Entry 6MIZ (electron microscopy, 6.10 A resolution (low resolution: residue-level contacts below are approximate; hydrogen-bond / salt-bridge calls are withheld)); this record covers chains A and B of the 4 polymer chains in the assembly.

# Chain A (and B)
Protein: Transient receptor potential cation channel subfamily M member 2
Organism: Homo sapiens
Notes: chain B of this document is another copy of the same molecule, construct and numbering; everything in this record applies to it too
UniProt: O94759 (TRPM2_HUMAN); residues 1-1503 here = UniProt positions 1-1503
Sequence (1503 residues; each row starts with the number of its first residue):
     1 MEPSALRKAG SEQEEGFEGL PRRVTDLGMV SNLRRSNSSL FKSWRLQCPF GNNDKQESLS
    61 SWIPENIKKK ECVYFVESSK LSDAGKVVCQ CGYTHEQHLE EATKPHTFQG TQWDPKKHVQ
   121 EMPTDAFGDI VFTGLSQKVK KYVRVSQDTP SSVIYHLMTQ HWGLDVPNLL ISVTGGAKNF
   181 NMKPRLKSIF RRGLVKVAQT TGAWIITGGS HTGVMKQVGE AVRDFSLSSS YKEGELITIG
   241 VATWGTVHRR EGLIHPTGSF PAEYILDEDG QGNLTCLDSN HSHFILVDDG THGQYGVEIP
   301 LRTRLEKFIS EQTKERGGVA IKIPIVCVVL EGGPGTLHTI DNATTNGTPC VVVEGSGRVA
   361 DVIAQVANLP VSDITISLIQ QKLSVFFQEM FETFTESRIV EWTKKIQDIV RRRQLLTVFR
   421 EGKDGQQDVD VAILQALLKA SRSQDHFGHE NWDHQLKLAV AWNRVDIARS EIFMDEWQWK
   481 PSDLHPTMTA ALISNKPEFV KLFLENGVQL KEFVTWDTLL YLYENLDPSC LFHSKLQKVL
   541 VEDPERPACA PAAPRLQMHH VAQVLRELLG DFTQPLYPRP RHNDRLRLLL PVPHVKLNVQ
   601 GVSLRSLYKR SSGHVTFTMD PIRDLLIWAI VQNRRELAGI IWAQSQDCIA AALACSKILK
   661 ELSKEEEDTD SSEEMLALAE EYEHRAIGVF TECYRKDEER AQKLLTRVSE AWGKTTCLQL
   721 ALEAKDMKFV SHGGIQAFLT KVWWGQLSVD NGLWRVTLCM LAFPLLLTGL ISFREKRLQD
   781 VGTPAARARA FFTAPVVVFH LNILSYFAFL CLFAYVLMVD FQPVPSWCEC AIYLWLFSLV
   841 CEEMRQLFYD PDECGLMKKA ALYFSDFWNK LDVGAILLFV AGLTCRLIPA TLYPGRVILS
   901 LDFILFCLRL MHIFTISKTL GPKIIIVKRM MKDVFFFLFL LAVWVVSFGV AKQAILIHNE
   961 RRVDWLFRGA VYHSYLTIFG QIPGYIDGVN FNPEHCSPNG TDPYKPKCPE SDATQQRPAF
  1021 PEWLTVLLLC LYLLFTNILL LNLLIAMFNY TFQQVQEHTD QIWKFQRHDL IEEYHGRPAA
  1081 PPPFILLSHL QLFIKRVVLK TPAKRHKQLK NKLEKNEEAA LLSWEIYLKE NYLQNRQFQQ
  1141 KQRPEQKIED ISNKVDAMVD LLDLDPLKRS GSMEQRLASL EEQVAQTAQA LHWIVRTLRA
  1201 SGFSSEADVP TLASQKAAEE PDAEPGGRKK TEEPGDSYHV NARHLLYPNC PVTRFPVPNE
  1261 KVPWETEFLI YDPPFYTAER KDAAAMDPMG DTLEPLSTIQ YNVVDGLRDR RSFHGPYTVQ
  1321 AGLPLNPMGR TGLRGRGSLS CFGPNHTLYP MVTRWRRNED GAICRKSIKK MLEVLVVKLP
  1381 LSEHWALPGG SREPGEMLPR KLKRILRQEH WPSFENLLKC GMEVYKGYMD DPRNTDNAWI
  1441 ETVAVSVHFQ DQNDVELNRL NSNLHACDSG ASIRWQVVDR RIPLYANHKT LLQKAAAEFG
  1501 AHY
Disordered / not traced: 1-66, 989-1019, 1166-1234
Cystine bridges: Cys327-Cys350
Curated features (UniProtKB/Swiss-Prot):
  - motif: Phe979 to Ile982 (Selectivity filter), Gly1390 to Trp1411 (Nudix box)
  - binding site (ADP-D-ribose): Thr174, Asn179, Arg302, Gly333, Thr336, Leu1381, Ser1382, Asp1431, Arg1433, Tyr1485, Asn1487
  - binding site (Ca(2+)): Glu843, Gln846, Asn869, Glu1073
  - modified residue: Thr740 (Phosphothreonine)
  - mutagenesis: Met215 (M215A: Abolishes lowering of temperature threshold for activation in response to reactive oxygen species. Abolishes channel activation in response to ADPR/Ca(2+)), Tyr295 (Y295A: Abolishes channel activation in response to ADP-ribose/Ca(2+)), Arg302 (R302A: No significant effect on channel activity; when associated with A-358. Abolishes channel activation in response to ADP-ribose/Ca(2+)), Arg358 (R358A: No significant effect on channel activity; when associated with A-302), Lys918 (K918A: Decreases in sensitivity to PIP2), Lys952 (K952A: Strongly reduces channel activity at ph 7.3. Increased residual channel activity after exposure to pH 5.5), His958 (H958A: No effect on channel activity), Arg961 (R961A: Mildly decreases channel activity), Arg962 (R962A: Abolishes channel activity), Arg968 (R968A: Abolishes channel activity), His973 (H973A: No effect on channel activity), Gly980 (G980A/C/S: Decreases permeability of Ca(2+) over Na(+)), 19 further mutagenesis entries in UniProt
Reported in the primary citation:
  - mutagenesis - R302A/R358A: unchanged signaling in response to ADPR

# Chain A / chain B interface
Pairs across the interface (79; chain A residue first):
  Asp668(A) with Arg695(B)
  Thr669(A) with Arg695(B); Lys696(B)
  Asp670(A) with Arg695(B); Lys696(B)
  Glu673(A) with Arg695(B)
  Asp933(A) with Thr919(B)
  Phe936(A) with Thr919(B); Leu920(B)
  Leu940(A) with Leu920(B)
  Trp944(A) with Met911(B)
  Ser947(A) with Ile904(B); Cys907(B)
  Ala954(A) with Arg896(B); Ser900(B)
  Ile955(A) with Arg896(B); Val897(B)
  Leu956(A) with Arg896(B)
  Ile957(A) with Tyr893(B)
  Ile982(A) with Leu976(B); Gln981(B)
  Gly984(A) with Arg968(B); Gln981(B)
  Tyr985(A) with Arg968(B); His973(B); Pro983(B)
  Gly988(A) with Arg968(B); Tyr972(B)
  Phe1020(A) with Asp964(B); Trp965(B)
  Glu1022(A) with Trp965(B); Arg968(B); Tyr972(B)
  Trp1023(A) with Phe967(B)
  Thr1025(A) with Tyr972(B)
  Val1026(A) with Tyr972(B)
  Leu1028(A) with Ile904(B)
  Leu1029(A) with Tyr975(B); Leu976(B)
  Cys1030(A) with Tyr975(B)
  Leu1033(A) with Tyr975(B); Phe979(B)
  Leu1034(A) with Val934(B); Leu938(B)
  Phe1035(A) with Val934(B)
  Asn1037(A) with Phe979(B)
  Ile1038(A) with Phe937(B); Leu1044(B); Phe1048(B)
  Leu1039(A) with Val927(B); Met930(B)
  Asn1042(A) with Leu1041(B); Ile1045(B); Phe1048(B)
  Leu1043(A) with Ile926(B); Phe1048(B)
  Ile1045(A) with Ile1045(B); Asn1049(B)
  Ala1046(A) with Phe1048(B); Asn1049(B); Phe1052(B)
  Met1047(A) with Lys923(B)
  Asn1049(A) with Asn1049(B)
  Tyr1050(A) with Phe1052(B); Gln1053(B); Gln1056(B)
  Gln1053(A) with Gln1053(B)
  Ile1148(A) with Ile1148(B); Ile1151(B)
  Ile1151(A) with Ile1151(B)
  Ser1152(A) with Ile1151(B); Lys1154(B)
  Val1155(A) with Ile1151(B); Lys1154(B); Met1158(B)
  Asp1156(A) with Lys1154(B)
  Val1159(A) with Met1158(B)
  Leu1162(A) with Leu1161(B); Leu1162(B)
Other interface residues (no listed pair), chain A (50 interface residues in all): Ala951, Asp987, Leu1024, Leu1031
Other interface residues (no listed pair), chain B (47 interface residues in all): Leu901, Ile986, Lys1147, Val1155

# Overview
50 residues of chain A face 47 of chain B across their interface. UniProt lists 11 ADP-D-ribose-binding
residues, 4 Ca2+-binding residues and 32 mutagenesis sites on chain A. From the paper: R302A/R358A of chain A
leave signaling in response to ADPR unchanged.
Chain A and chain B are both Transient receptor potential cation channel subfamily M member 2 (Homo sapiens);
the structure, Human TRPM2 ion channel in an ADPR-bound state, was determined by electron microscopy together
with 6MIX and 6MJ2 from the same study.
